6JBQ - chains B and C of the 9 polymer chains in the assembly; structure by electron microscopy, 4.02 A resolution (low resolution: residue-level contacts below are approximate; hydrogen-bond / salt-bridge calls are withheld).

[Chain B]
Name: DNA-directed RNA polymerase subunit alpha
Organism: Escherichia coli (strain K12)
Notes: EC 2.7.7.6
Reference sequence: P0A7Z4 (RPOA_ECOLI); numbering as in UniProt (aligned over 1-329)
Sequence (329 residues; numbered 1 to 329; the number before each row is that of its first residue):
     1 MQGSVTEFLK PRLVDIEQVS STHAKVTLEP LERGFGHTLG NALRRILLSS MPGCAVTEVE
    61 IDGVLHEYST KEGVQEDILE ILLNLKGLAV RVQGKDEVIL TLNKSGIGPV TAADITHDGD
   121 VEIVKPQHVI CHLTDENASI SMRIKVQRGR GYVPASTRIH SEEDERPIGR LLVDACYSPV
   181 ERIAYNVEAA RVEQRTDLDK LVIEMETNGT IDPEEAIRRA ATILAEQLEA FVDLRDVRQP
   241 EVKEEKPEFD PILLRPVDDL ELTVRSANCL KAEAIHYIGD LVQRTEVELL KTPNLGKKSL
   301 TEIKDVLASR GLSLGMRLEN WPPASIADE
Disordered / not traced: 1-7, 160-165, 233-329
Curated features (UniProtKB/Swiss-Prot):
  - region: Glu-162 to Glu-165 (Required for interaction with Crp at class II promoters)
  - modified residue: Arg-265 (ADP-ribosylarginine), Lys-297 (N6-acetyllysine), Lys-298 (N6-acetyllysine)
  - mutagenesis: Arg-45 (R45C: In rpoA112; temperature-sensitive, blocks RNA polymerase assembly), Glu-162 to Glu-165 (5-fold decrease in CRP-class II promoter-dependent transcription), Glu-165 (E165K: 5-fold decrease in CRP-class II promoter-dependent transcription), Arg-191 (R191C: In rpoA101; temperature-sensitive)

[Chain C]
Name: DNA-directed RNA polymerase subunit beta
Organism: Escherichia coli (strain K12)
Notes: EC 2.7.7.6
Reference sequence: P0A8V2 (RPOB_ECOLI); numbering as in UniProt (aligned over 1-1342)
Sequence (1342 residues; numbered 1 to 1342; the number before each row is that of its first residue):
     1 MVYSYTEKKR IRKDFGKRPQ VLDVPYLLSI QLDSFQKFIE QDPEGQYGLE AAFRSVFPIQ
    61 SYSGNSELQY VSYRLGEPVF DVQECQIRGV TYSAPLRVKL RLVIYEREAP EGTVKDIKEQ
   121 EVYMGEIPLM TDNGTFVING TERVIVSQLH RSPGVFFDSD KGKTHSSGKV LYNARIIPYR
   181 GSWLDFEFDP KDNLFVRIDR RRKLPATIIL RALNYTTEQI LDLFFEKVIF EIRDNKLQME
   241 LVPERLRGET ASFDIEANGK VYVEKGRRIT ARHIRQLEKD DVKLIEVPVE YIAGKVVAKD
   301 YIDESTGELI CAANMELSLD LLAKLSQSGH KRIETLFTND LDHGPYISET LRVDPTNDRL
   361 SALVEIYRMM RPGEPPTREA AESLFENLFF SEDRYDLSAV GRMKFNRSLL REEIEGSGIL
   421 SKDDIIDVMK KLIDIRNGKG EVDDIDHLGN RRIRSVGEMA ENQFRVGLVR VERAVKERLS
   481 LGDLDTLMPQ DMINAKPISA AVKEFFGSSQ LSQFMDQNNP LSEITHKRRI SALGPGGLTR
   541 ERAGFEVRDV HPTHYGRVCP IETPEGPNIG LINSLSVYAQ TNEYGFLETP YRKVTDGVVT
   601 DEIHYLSAIE EGNYVIAQAN SNLDEEGHFV EDLVTCRSKG ESSLFSRDQV DYMDVSTQQV
   661 VSVGASLIPF LEHDDANRAL MGANMQRQAV PTLRADKPLV GTGMERAVAV DSGVTAVAKR
   721 GGVVQYVDAS RIVIKVNEDE MYPGEAGIDI YNLTKYTRSN QNTCINQMPC VSLGEPVERG
   781 DVLADGPSTD LGELALGQNM RVAFMPWNGY NFEDSILVSE RVVQEDRFTT IHIQELACVS
   841 RDTKLGPEEI TADIPNVGEA ALSKLDESGI VYIGAEVTGG DILVGKVTPK GETQLTPEEK
   901 LLRAIFGEKA SDVKDSSLRV PNGVSGTVID VQVFTRDGVE KDKRALEIEE MQLKQAKKDL
   961 SEELQILEAG LFSRIRAVLV AGGVEAEKLD KLPRDRWLEL GLTDEEKQNQ LEQLAEQYDE
  1021 LKHEFEKKLE AKRRKITQGD DLAPGVLKIV KVYLAVKRRI QPGDKMAGRH GNKGVISKIN
  1081 PIEDMPYDEN GTPVDIVLNP LGVPSRMNIG QILETHLGMA AKGIGDKINA MLKQQQEVAK
  1141 LREFIQRAYD LGADVRQKVD LSTFSDEEVM RLAENLRKGM PIATPVFDGA KEAEIKELLK
  1201 LGDLPTSGQI RLYDGRTGEQ FERPVTVGYM YMLKLNHLVD DKMHARSTGS YSLVTQQPLG
  1261 GKAQFGGQRF GEMEVWALEA YGAAYTLQEM LTVKSDDVNG RTKMYKNIVD GNHQMEPGMP
  1321 ESFNVLLKEI RSLGINIELE DE
Disordered / not traced: 1, 981-1008, 1342
Curated features (UniProtKB/Swiss-Prot):
  - modified residue (N6-acetyllysine): Lys-1022, Lys-1200
  - mutagenesis: Ile-561 (I561S: Resistant to antibiotics salinamide A and B), Ile-569 (I569S: Resistant to antibiotics salinamide A and B), Ala-665 (A665E: Resistant to antibiotics salinamide A and B), Asp-675 (D675A/G: Resistant to antibiotics salinamide A and B), Asn-677 (N677H/K: Resistant to antibiotics salinamide A and B), Leu-680 (L680M: Resistant to antibiotics salinamide A and B), Glu-813 (E813K: Disrupts the enzyme's active center)

[How chain B and chain C interact]
Pairs across the interface (54):
  Asn-41(B) / Arg-1216(C)
  Asn-41(B) / Thr-1217(C)
  Asn-41(B) / Gly-1218(C)
  Arg-44(B) / Glu-1083(C)
  Arg-44(B) / Tyr-1087(C)
  Arg-45(B) / Glu-1083(C)
  Arg-45(B) / Asp-1084(C)
  Arg-45(B) / Gly-1215(C)
  Arg-45(B) / Arg-1216(C)
  Leu-48(B) / Glu-1083(C)
  Ser-49(B) / Glu-1083(C)
  Leu-65(B) / Ile-873(C)
  His-66(B) / Ile-873(C)
  His-66(B) / Gly-874(C)
  His-66(B) / Ile-929(C)
  Glu-67(B) / Lys-1057(C)
  Tyr-68(B) / Tyr-756(C)
  Tyr-68(B) / Ile-929(C)
  Tyr-68(B) / Ala-1055(C)
  Tyr-68(B) / Lys-1057(C)
  Ser-69(B) / Tyr-756(C)
  Thr-70(B) / Ala-729(C)
  Val-74(B) / Asp-728(C)
  Val-74(B) / Ala-729(C)
  Gln-75(B) / Val-727(C)
  Gln-75(B) / Ala-729(C)
  Gln-75(B) / Pro-769(C)
  Gln-75(B) / Val-771(C)
  Glu-76(B) / Ala-729(C)
  Asp-77(B) / Lys-755(C)
  Asp-77(B) / Tyr-756(C)
  Asp-77(B) / Asn-766(C)
  Asp-77(B) / Met-768(C)
  Leu-79(B) / Leu-693(C)
  Leu-79(B) / Tyr-756(C)
  Glu-80(B) / Met-768(C)
  Leu-83(B) / Leu-693(C)
  Leu-83(B) / Asp-826(C)
  Lys-86(B) / Gln-824(C)
  Lys-86(B) / Asp-826(C)
  Thr-134(B) / Tyr-726(C)
  Thr-134(B) / Val-727(C)
  Thr-134(B) / Leu-773(C)
  Tyr-152(B) / Glu-820(C)
  Tyr-152(B) / Val-823(C)
  Tyr-152(B) / Gln-824(C)
  Ile-168(B) / Gly-874(C)
  Arg-182(B) / Asn-1090(C)
  Arg-182(B) / Gly-1091(C)
  Arg-182(B) / Thr-1092(C)
  Ile-183(B) / Gly-1091(C)
  Ala-184(B) / Asn-1090(C)
  Ala-184(B) / Gly-1091(C)
  Tyr-185(B) / Tyr-1087(C)
Also at the interface, not in a pair above, chain B (32 interface residues in all): Lys-71, Glu-72, Gly-73, Asp-135, Ser-156, Asp-174
Also at the interface, not in a pair above, chain C (41 interface residues in all): Arg-694, Ser-772, Ile-831, Ala-875, Thr-927, Val-928, Lys-958, Arg-1059, Ile-1082, Pro-1093

[In short]
32 residues of chain B face 41 of chain C across their interface. UniProt lists 6 mutagenesis sites on chain
B; 7 mutagenesis sites on chain C.
Chain B is DNA-directed RNA polymerase subunit alpha and chain C is DNA-directed RNA polymerase subunit beta,
both from Escherichia coli (strain K12); the structure, CryoEM structure of Escherichia coli sigmaE
transcription initiation complex containing 5nt of RNA, was determined by electron microscopy.
